8J7F - chains A and B of the 5 polymer chains in the assembly; structure by electron microscopy, 2.60 A resolution.

Chain A (and B):
Molecule: ion channel, Voltage dependent ion channel, Green fluorescent protein (Fragment), Ion transport domain-containing protein
From: Homo sapiens
Notes: chain B of this document is another copy of the same molecule, construct and numbering; everything in this record applies to it too
UniProt: R1EKX3 (R1EKX3_EMIHU); residues 94-345 here correspond to UniProt positions 45-296 (UniProt number = residue number - 49)
Chain sequence (289 residues; row label = number of the first residue in the row):
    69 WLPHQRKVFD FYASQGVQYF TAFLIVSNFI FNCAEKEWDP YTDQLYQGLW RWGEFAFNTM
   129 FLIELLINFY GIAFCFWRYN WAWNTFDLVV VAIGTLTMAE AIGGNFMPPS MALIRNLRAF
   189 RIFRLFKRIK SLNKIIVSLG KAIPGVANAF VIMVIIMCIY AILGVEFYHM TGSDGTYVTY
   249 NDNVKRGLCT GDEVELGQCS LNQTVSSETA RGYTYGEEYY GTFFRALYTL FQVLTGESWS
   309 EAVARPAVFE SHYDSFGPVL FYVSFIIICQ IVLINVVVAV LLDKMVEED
Construct notes: conflict Val-157 (Ile108 in R1EKX3)
Bound ions: Ca2+ near Asn-249 (its only coordinating residue here)
Reported in the primary citation:
  - self-association interface (contacts with another copy of this molecule); pairs are residue here / residue on that copy: Thr-303/Trp-307 (hydrogen bond)

How chain A and chain B interact:
Residue-residue contacts (86; chain A residue first):
  Asn-216(A) with Ser-199(B); Leu-200(B); Ile-203(B)
  Ala-217(A) with Ile-203(B)
  Val-219(A) with Leu-200(B), hydrophobic
  Ile-220(A) with Leu-200(B); Ile-203(B), hydrophobic; Ile-204(B), hydrophobic
  Ile-223(A) with Phe-97(B); Ile-190(B), hydrophobic; Phe-194(B), hydrophobic
  Cys-226(A) with Phe-97(B), hydrophobic
  Ile-227(A) with Phe-97(B); Ala-187(B); Phe-188(B), hydrophobic; Ile-190(B), hydrophobic; Phe-191(B), hydrophobic
  Ile-230(A) with Phe-97(B), hydrophobic; Cys-101(B), hydrophobic; Lys-104(B)
  Leu-231(A) with Phe-188(B), hydrophobic
  Val-233(A) with Lys-104(B); Pro-108(B), hydrophobic
  Glu-234(A) with Lys-104(B), salt bridge; Asn-184(B)
  Phe-235(A) with Leu-181(B), hydrophobic; Asn-184(B)
  His-237(A) with Pro-108(B), hydrogen bond (side chain-backbone)
  Tyr-245(A) with Arg-279(B)
  Thr-247(A) with Arg-279(B), hydrogen bond (side chain-backbone); Tyr-281(B)
  Tyr-248(A) with Tyr-281(B), hydrogen bond (backbone-side chain)
  Asn-249(A) with Glu-285(B)
  Asp-250(A) with Glu-285(B), hydrogen bond (backbone-side chain)
  Arg-254(A) with His-237(B), hydrogen bond (side chain-backbone); Met-238(B), hydrogen bond; Ser-241(B); Glu-285(B), salt bridge
  Leu-256(A) with Met-238(B), hydrophobic; Ser-241(B)
  Gln-271(A) with Gly-280(B); Tyr-281(B)
  Val-273(A) with Ala-278(B); Arg-279(B); Gly-280(B)
  Gly-289(A) with Pro-108(B)
  Thr-290(A) with Lys-104(B); Glu-105(B), hydrogen bond
  Phe-291(A) with Cys-101(B), hydrophobic; Lys-104(B); Glu-105(B), hydrogen bond (backbone-side chain)
  Phe-292(A) with Glu-105(B), hydrogen bond (backbone-side chain)
  Gly-304(A) with Glu-305(B)
  Ser-306(A) with Glu-305(B)
  Trp-307(A) with Phe-299(B), hydrophobic; Gln-300(B); Thr-303(B), hydrogen bond; Glu-305(B)
  Ser-308(A) with Tyr-296(B), hydrogen bond; Gln-300(B), hydrogen bond; Glu-305(B)
  Glu-309(A) with Arg-279(B), salt bridge; Tyr-287(B), hydrogen bond; Gln-300(B), hydrogen bond; Glu-305(B); Ser-306(B)
  Ala-312(A) with Tyr-296(B)
  Arg-313(A) with Arg-279(B); Glu-286(B), salt bridge; Tyr-287(B); Tyr-296(B); Thr-297(B); Gln-300(B), hydrogen bond
  Pro-314(A) with Arg-279(B)
  Phe-317(A) with Tyr-281(B), hydrophobic; Glu-286(B); Arg-293(B)
  Val-331(A) with Phe-299(B), hydrophobic
  Ile-334(A) with Phe-299(B), hydrophobic
  Ile-339(A) with Val-346(B), hydrophobic
  Val-340(A) with Leu-349(B), hydrophobic
  Leu-341(A) with Leu-207(B), hydrophobic
  Asn-343(A) with Val-346(B); Leu-350(B)
  Val-344(A) with Leu-350(B); Met-353(B), hydrophobic
Interface residues without a listed pair, chain A (47 interface residues in all): Asn-251, Val-316, Val-327, Ile-335, Ala-347
Interface residues without a listed pair, chain B (47 interface residues in all): Asn-100, Tyr-109, Thr-110, Leu-193, Thr-282, Gly-284, Gly-289, Ala-310

Overview:
The chain A/chain B interface involves 47 residues from each chain, with 15 hydrogen bonds and 4 salt bridges.
Polar contacts include Glu-234(A)/Lys-104(B), Arg-254(A)/Glu-285(B) and Glu-309(A)/Arg-279(B). The paper
reports a self-association interface involving Thr-303(A).
Both chains are ion channel, Voltage dependent ion channel, Green fluorescent protein (Fragment), Ion
transport domain-containing protein (Homo sapiens). Entry 8J7F (ion channel) was determined by electron
microscopy, deposited together with 8J7M and 8J7H.
